Entry 7XR6 (electron microscopy, 3.40 A resolution); this record covers chains A and C of the 3 polymer chains in the assembly.

Chain A (and C):
Name: Excitatory amino acid transporter 2
Source organism: Homo sapiens
Notes: chain C of this document is another copy of the same molecule, construct and numbering; everything in this record applies to it too
Reference sequence: P43004 (EAA2_HUMAN); residues 1-574 here = UniProt positions 1-574
Chain sequence (574 residues; numbered 1 to 574; the number before each row is that of its first residue):
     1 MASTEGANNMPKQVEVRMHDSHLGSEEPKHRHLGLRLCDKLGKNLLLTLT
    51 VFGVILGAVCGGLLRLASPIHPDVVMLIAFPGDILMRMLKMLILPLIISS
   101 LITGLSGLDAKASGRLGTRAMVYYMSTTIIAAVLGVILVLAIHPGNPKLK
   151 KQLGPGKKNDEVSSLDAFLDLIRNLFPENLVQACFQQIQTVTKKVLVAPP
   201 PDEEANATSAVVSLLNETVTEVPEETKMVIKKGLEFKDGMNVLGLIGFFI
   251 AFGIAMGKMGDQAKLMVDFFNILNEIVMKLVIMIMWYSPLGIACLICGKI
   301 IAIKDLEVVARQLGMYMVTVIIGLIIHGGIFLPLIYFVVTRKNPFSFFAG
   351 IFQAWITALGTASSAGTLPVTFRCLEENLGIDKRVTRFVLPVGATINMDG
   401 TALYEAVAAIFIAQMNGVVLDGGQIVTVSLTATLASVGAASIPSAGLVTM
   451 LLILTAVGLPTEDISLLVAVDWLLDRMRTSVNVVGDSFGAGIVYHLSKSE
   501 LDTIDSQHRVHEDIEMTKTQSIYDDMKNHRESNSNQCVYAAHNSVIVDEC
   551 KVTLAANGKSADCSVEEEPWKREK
Not modelled in the structure: 1-35, 149-161, 194-228, 508-574
Ligand contacts:
  - way-213613 (GJ0; (2S)-2-azanyl-4-[[4-[2-bromanyl-4,5-bis(fluoranyl)phenoxy]phenyl]amino]-4-oxidanylidene-butanoic acid): A362, S363, S364, M398, T401, Y404, A439, A440, G446, L447, M450, I464, L467, V468, D471, D475, R478, T479, N482
  - 1,2-diacyl-sn-glycero-3-phosphocholine (PC1), molecule 1: K40, L41, N44
  - 1,2-diacyl-sn-glycero-3-phosphocholine (PC1), molecule 2: L47, V51, W472
  - 1,2-diacyl-sn-glycero-3-phosphocholine (PC1), molecule 3: M88, M91, M283, I284, W286, Y287
  - 1,2-diacyl-sn-glycero-3-phosphocholine (PC1), molecule 4: I93, L96, I97, S100, L101, T103, G104, L108, N274, L434, V437, G438, S441, I442, V448, T449, L452
  - 1,2-diacyl-sn-glycero-3-phosphocholine (PC1), molecule 5: K111, T118, M121, V122, M125
  - 1,2-diacyl-sn-glycero-3-phosphocholine (PC1), molecule 6: V122, S126, I129
  - 1,2-diacyl-sn-glycero-3-phosphocholine (PC1), molecule 7: V133, V136, I137, L140, A141, I425, V426, S429, L430
  - 1,2-diacyl-sn-glycero-3-phosphocholine (PC1), molecule 8: L175, L243, I246, G247, I250, A251, I254, K258, L434
  - 1,2-diacyl-sn-glycero-3-phosphocholine (PC1), molecule 9: L175, F176, G247, F248, A251
  - 1,2-diacyl-sn-glycero-3-phosphocholine (PC1), molecule 10: L324, I325, G328, G329, F348, W355, M477, S480, V481
  - dodecyl beta-D-glucopyranoside (XKJ): L46, L47, T50, V51, V54, I55, S288, V468, A469, D471, W472, D475
UniProt features mapped onto this chain:
  - binding site (L-aspartate): A362 to S364, T401, I442 to G446, D475, N482
  - binding site (Na(+)): G393, T395, N397, N482, D486
  - modified residue: S3 (Phosphoserine), S21 (Phosphoserine), S25 (Phosphoserine), S506 (Phosphoserine), S521 (Phosphoserine), S532 (Phosphoserine), S534 (Phosphoserine), Y539 (Phosphotyrosine), S544 (Phosphoserine), S560 (Phosphoserine), S564 (Phosphoserine)
  - lipidation: C38 (S-palmitoyl cysteine)
  - glycosylation (N-linked (GlcNAc...) asparagine): N206, N216
  - natural variant: G82 (G82R: In DEE41), L85 (L85P: In DEE41), P289 (P289R: In DEE41)
What the authors report for this chain:
  - mutagenesis - S441G (Kd 0.26 uM), I464V (Kd 0.17 uM), L467I (Kd 0.46 uM), V468I, D475A (Kd 30.48 uM), R478A (Kd 1.68 uM): decreased binding to way-213613
  - binding site for way-213613: S364, Y404, L447, M450, I464, L467, V468, D475, R478
  - contacts within the chain: T395-S441 (hydrogen bond), D475-R478 (salt bridge), Y404-R478 (cation-pi contact)
  - conformationally variable residues (loop rearrangement): S441, S444
  - specificity-determining residues: I464, L467, V468

Chain A / chain C interface:
Contacting residue pairs (50):
  D73(A) - K232(C)  salt bridge
  M76(A) - L169(C)  hydrophobic
  L77(A) - L165(C)  hydrophobic
  F80(A) - I172(C)  hydrophobic
  F80(A) - R173(C)
  D83(A) - R173(C)  salt bridge
  I84(A) - I172(C)  hydrophobic
  I84(A) - F176(C)  hydrophobic
  R87(A) - R173(C)  hydrogen bond (side chain-backbone)
  R87(A) - F176(C)  hydrogen bond (side chain-backbone)
  R87(A) - E178(C)
  R87(A) - I188(C)
  M88(A) - F176(C)  hydrophobic
  K90(A) - E178(C)  salt bridge
  M91(A) - P177(C)
  M91(A) - E178(C)  hydrogen bond (backbone-backbone)
  M91(A) - L180(C)
  M91(A) - F248(C)  hydrophobic
  L92(A) - F248(C)  hydrophobic
  L94(A) - N179(C)
  L94(A) - V181(C)  hydrophobic
  P95(A) - L180(C)  hydrophobic
  V181(A) - V181(C)  hydrophobic
  C184(A) - N179(C)  hydrogen bond (backbone-side chain)
  C184(A) - V181(C)  hydrophobic
  F185(A) - N179(C)
  F185(A) - Q182(C)
  F185(A) - F185(C)  hydrophobic
  L265(A) - L265(C)
  D268(A) - L265(C)
  F269(A) - L265(C)
  F269(A) - M266(C)  hydrophobic
  F269(A) - F269(C)  hydrophobic
  I272(A) - Q262(C)
  I272(A) - A263(C)  hydrophobic
  I272(A) - L265(C)  hydrophobic
  I272(A) - M266(C)  hydrophobic
  L273(A) - F252(C)  hydrophobic
  E275(A) - M259(C)
  I276(A) - F252(C)  hydrophobic
  I276(A) - A255(C)  hydrophobic
  I276(A) - M256(C)  hydrophobic
  I276(A) - M259(C)  hydrophobic
  I276(A) - M266(C)  hydrophobic
  K279(A) - A255(C)
  K279(A) - K258(C)
  K279(A) - M259(C)
  L280(A) - F248(C)  hydrophobic
  L280(A) - A251(C)
  L280(A) - A255(C)  hydrophobic
Interface residues without a listed pair, chain A (26 interface residues in all): D238
Interface residues without a listed pair, chain C (28 interface residues in all): D166, N174

In short:
26 residues of chain A face 28 of chain C across their interface, with 4 hydrogen bonds and 3 salt bridges.
Among the polar pairs are D73(A)-K232(C), D83(A)-R173(C) and K90(A)-E178(C). From the paper: a binding site
for way-213613 at S364(A), Y404(A) and L447(A) among others; S441G, I464V and L467I of chain A, among others,
reduce binding to way-213613; 6 substitutions were tested in all.
Both chains are Excitatory amino acid transporter 2 (Homo sapiens). Entry 7XR6 (Structure of human excitatory
amino acid transporter 2 (EAAT2) in complex with WAY-213613) was determined by electron microscopy, deposited
together with 7XR4.
